PDB entry 8EAS | electron microscopy, 2.60 A resolution | chains c and o of the 18 polymer chains in the assembly

Chain c:
Molecule: V-type proton ATPase subunit c''
Organism: Saccharomyces cerevisiae
Reference sequence: P23968 (VATO_YEAST); residue numbers follow UniProt; this construct covers 1-213
Sequence (213 residues; each row starts with the number of its first residue):
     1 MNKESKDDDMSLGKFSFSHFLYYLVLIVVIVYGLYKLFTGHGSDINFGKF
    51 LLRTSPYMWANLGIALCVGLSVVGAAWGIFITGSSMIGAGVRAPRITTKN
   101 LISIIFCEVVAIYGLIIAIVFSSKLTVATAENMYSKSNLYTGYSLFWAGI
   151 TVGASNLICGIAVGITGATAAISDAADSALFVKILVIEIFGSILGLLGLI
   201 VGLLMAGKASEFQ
Unresolved in the structure: 1-15

Chain o:
Molecule: V-type proton ATPase subunit c'
Organism: Saccharomyces cerevisiae
Reference sequence: P32842 (VATL2_YEAST); residue numbers follow UniProt; this construct covers 1-164
Sequence (164 residues; numbered 1 to 164; the number before each row is that of its first residue):
     1 MSTQLASNIYAPLYAPFFGFAGCAAAMVLSCLGAAIGTAKSGIGIAGIGT
    51 FKPELIMKSLIPVVMSGILAIYGLVVAVLIAGNLSPTEDYTLFNGFMHLS
   101 CGLCVGFACLSSGYAIGMVGDVGVRKYMHQPRLFVGIVLILIFSEVLGLY
   151 GMIVALILNTRGSE
Unresolved in the structure: 1-6

Chain c / chain o interface:
Contacting residue pairs (75):
  F47(c) - F17(o)  hydrophobic
  F47(c) - F18(o)  hydrophobic
  G48(c) - Y14(o)
  L51(c) - Y14(o)  hydrophobic
  L51(c) - F17(o)  hydrophobic
  L51(c) - F18(o)  hydrophobic
  L52(c) - L13(o)  hydrophobic
  L52(c) - Y14(o)  hydrophobic
  Y134(c) - L13(o)
  K136(c) - L13(o)
  K136(c) - P86(o)
  K136(c) - T87(o)
  K136(c) - E88(o)  hydrogen bond (side chain-backbone)
  L139(c) - L13(o)  hydrophobic
  Y140(c) - P16(o)  hydrophobic
  Y140(c) - F20(o)
  Y140(c) - L84(o)  hydrogen bond (side chain-backbone)
  Y140(c) - S85(o)
  Y140(c) - P86(o)  hydrophobic
  Y143(c) - L13(o)
  Y143(c) - Y14(o)
  Y143(c) - F17(o)
  S144(c) - F20(o)
  W147(c) - F17(o)  hydrogen bond (side chain-backbone)
  W147(c) - F20(o)
  W147(c) - A21(o)  hydrophobic
  W147(c) - A24(o)  hydrophobic
  T151(c) - A24(o)
  T151(c) - M27(o)
  T151(c) - V28(o)
  A154(c) - V28(o)  hydrophobic
  S155(c) - V28(o)
  S155(c) - C31(o)
  I158(c) - V28(o)
  I158(c) - C31(o)
  I158(c) - L32(o)  hydrophobic
  I158(c) - A35(o)  hydrophobic
  A162(c) - A35(o)  hydrophobic
  T169(c) - I43(o)
  T169(c) - A46(o)
  S173(c) - A46(o)
  A176(c) - T50(o)
  L180(c) - G49(o)
  L180(c) - T50(o)
  L180(c) - P53(o)  hydrophobic
  K183(c) - I45(o)
  K183(c) - E54(o)  salt bridge
  K183(c) - M57(o)
  K183(c) - S59(o)
  V186(c) - L60(o)  hydrophobic
  I187(c) - T38(o)
  I187(c) - G42(o)
  I187(c) - I45(o)  hydrophobic
  I187(c) - L60(o)  hydrophobic
  I187(c) - V63(o)  hydrophobic
  F190(c) - V63(o)  hydrophobic
  F190(c) - V64(o)  hydrophobic
  L194(c) - C31(o)
  L194(c) - A34(o)  hydrophobic
  L194(c) - A35(o)  hydrophobic
  L194(c) - A70(o)  hydrophobic
  L197(c) - M27(o)  hydrophobic
  L197(c) - A70(o)
  L197(c) - I71(o)  hydrophobic
  L197(c) - L74(o)  hydrophobic
  V201(c) - M27(o)  hydrophobic
  V201(c) - L74(o)  hydrophobic
  V201(c) - A77(o)  hydrophobic
  L204(c) - V78(o)  hydrophobic
  M205(c) - F20(o)
  M205(c) - C23(o)  hydrophobic
  K208(c) - G82(o)  hydrogen bond (side chain-backbone)
  K208(c) - L84(o)  hydrogen bond (side chain-backbone)
  K208(c) - S85(o)
  K208(c) - P86(o)
Interface residues without a listed pair, chain c (42 interface residues in all): W59, S135, S137, F146, I150, I165, T166, I184, G191, G198, I200, S210
Interface residues without a listed pair, chain o (44 interface residues in all): A39, A81, D89, Y90

In short:
Chain c and chain o form an interface of 42 and 44 residues respectively; the contacts include 5 hydrogen
bonds and 1 salt bridge. Polar contacts include K183(c)-E54(o), K136(c)-E88(o) and Y140(c)-L84(o).
Here chain c is V-type proton ATPase subunit c'' and chain o is V-type proton ATPase subunit c', both from
Saccharomyces cerevisiae. Entry 8EAS (Yeast VO in complex with Vma12-22p) was determined by electron
microscopy, deposited together with 8EAT and 8EAV.
